8YBX - chains K and L of the 10 polymer chains in the assembly; structure by electron microscopy, 3.68 A resolution.

Chain K:
Molecule: CASP8 and FADD-like apoptosis regulator subunit p43
From: Homo sapiens
UniProtKB: O15519 (CFLAR_HUMAN); numbering as in UniProt (aligned over 1-181)
Sequence (181 residues; row label = number of the first residue in the row):
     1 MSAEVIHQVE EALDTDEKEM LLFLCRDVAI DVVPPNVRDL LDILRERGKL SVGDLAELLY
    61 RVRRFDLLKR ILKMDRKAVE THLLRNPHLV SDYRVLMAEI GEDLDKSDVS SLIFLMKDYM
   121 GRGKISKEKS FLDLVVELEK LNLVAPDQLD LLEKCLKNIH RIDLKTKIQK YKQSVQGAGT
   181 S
Not modelled in the structure: 176-181

Chain L:
Molecule: FAS-associated death domain protein
From: Homo sapiens
UniProtKB: Q13158 (FADD_HUMAN); numbering as in UniProt (aligned over 1-208)
Sequence (216 residues; each row starts with the number of its first residue):
     1 MDPFLVLLHS VSSSLSSSEL TELKFLCLGR VGKRKLERVQ SGLDLFSMLL EQNDLEPGHT
    61 ELLRELLASL RRHDLLRRVD DFEAGAAAGA APGEEDLCAA FNVICDNVGK DWRRLARQLK
   121 VSDTKIDSIE DRYPRNLTER VRESLRIWKN TEKENATVAH LVGALRSCQM NLVADLVQEV
   181 QQARDLQNRS GAMSPMSWNS DASTSEASLE HHHHHH
Not modelled in the structure: 85-216
Sequence notes: expression tag (209-216)
UniProt features mapped onto this chain:
  - modified residue: Ser194 (Phosphoserine)
  - glycosylation: Arg117 (Microbial infection: N-beta-linked (GlcNAc) arginine)
  - natural variant: Cys105 (C105W: In IEHDCM)
  - mutagenesis: Ser12 (S12R: Loss of interaction with CASP8), Phe25 (F25R: Loss of interaction with FAS. Loss of self-association. Abolishes induction of apoptosis), Lys33 (K33E: Loss of self-association), Arg38 (R38A: Loss of interaction with CASP8), Asp44 (D44R: Loss of interaction with CASP8. Abolishes induction of apoptosis. Decreased interaction with FAS), Glu51 (E51R: Loss of interaction with CASP8), Arg117 (R117A: Abolished GlcNAcylation by E.coli NleB1; R117E: Loss of interaction with FAS), Val121 (V121N: Loss of interaction with FAS), Asp123 (D123R: Strongly decreased interaction with FAS), Arg135 (R135E: Strongly decreased interaction with FAS), Arg142 (R142E: Decreased interaction with FAS), Leu172 (L172A/E: Loss of interaction with FAS; L172K: Strongly decreased interaction with FAS), 2 further mutagenesis entries in UniProt
Reported in the primary citation:
  - mutagenesis - F25R, K33E, E51R: abolished signaling in response to TNF/CHX
  - mutagenesis - R34A, E37K: decreased signaling in response to TNF/CHX
  - mutagenesis - E22A, Q40A, D74A: unchanged signaling in response to TNF/CHX
  - mutagenesis - F25R, F25Y, K33E, E37A, E51R, D74A: abolished signaling in response to HeLa cell lysate-based system

How chain K and chain L interact:
Pairs across the interface (15):
  Glu17(K) with Lys35(L), salt bridge
  Arg63(K) with Arg30(L); Gln52(L)
  Arg64(K) with Glu51(L), salt bridge
  Phe65(K) with Glu51(L); Asn53(L)
  Asp66(K) with Glu51(L)
  Gly101(K) with Arg34(L)
  Glu102(K) with Lys33(L); Arg34(L), hydrogen bond (backbone-backbone); Lys35(L)
  Asp103(K) with Lys33(L)
  Leu104(K) with Arg34(L), hydrogen bond (backbone-side chain)
  Asp105(K) with Lys33(L), salt bridge
  Arg161(K) with Lys33(L)
Interface residues without a listed pair, chain K (14 interface residues in all): Asp16, Ser130, Phe131
Interface residues without a listed pair, chain L (11 interface residues in all): Gly32, Glu37, Arg38, Leu50

Overview:
14 residues of chain K and 11 residues of chain L are in contact, with 2 hydrogen bonds and 3 salt bridges.
Among the polar pairs are Glu17(K)-Lys35(L), Arg64(K)-Glu51(L) and Asp105(K)-Lys33(L). From the paper: F25R,
F25Y and K33E of chain L, among others, abolish signaling in response to HeLa cell lysate-based system; F25R,
K33E and E51R of chain L abolish signaling in response to TNF/CHX; 10 substitutions were tested in all.
Here chain K is CASP8 and FADD-like apoptosis regulator subunit p43 and chain L is FAS-associated death domain
protein, both from Homo sapiens. Entry 8YBX (Structure of the FADD/Caspase-8/cFLIP death effector domain
assembly) was determined by electron microscopy together with 8YD7 and 8YD8 from the same study.
